Entry 6ZZ3 (X-ray diffraction, 2.10 A resolution); this record covers chain A.

[Chain A]
Name: Endoglucanase
From: uncultured bacterium
Notes: EC 3.2.1.4
UniProtKB: C1JI15 (C1JI15_9BACT); residues 1-320 here correspond to UniProt positions 31-350 (UniProt number = residue number + 30)
Sequence (320 residues; row label = number of the first residue in the row):
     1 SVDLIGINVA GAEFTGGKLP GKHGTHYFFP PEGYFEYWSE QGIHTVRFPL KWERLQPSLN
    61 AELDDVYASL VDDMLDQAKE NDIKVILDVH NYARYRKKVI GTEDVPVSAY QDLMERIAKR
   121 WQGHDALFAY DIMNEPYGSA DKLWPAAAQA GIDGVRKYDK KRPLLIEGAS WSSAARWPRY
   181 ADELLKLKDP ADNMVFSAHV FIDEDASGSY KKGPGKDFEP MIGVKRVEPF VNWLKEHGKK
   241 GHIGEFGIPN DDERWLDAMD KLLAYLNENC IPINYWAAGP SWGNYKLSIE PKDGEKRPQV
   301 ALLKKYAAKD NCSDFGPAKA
Unresolved in the structure: 320
Construct notes: engineered mutation Phe201 (Tyr231 in C1JI15)
Disulfide bonds: Cys270-Cys312
Glycans and other covalent adducts: glycan linked to Glu245

[Overview]
Chain A is Endoglucanase (uncultured bacterium); the structure, RBcel1 cellulase variant Y201F with
cellotriose covalently bound, was determined by X-ray diffraction together with 5LJF from the same study.
